PDB entry 5EM8 | X-ray diffraction, 2.80 A resolution | chain A

[Chain A]
Name: Epidermal growth factor receptor
From: Homo sapiens
Notes: EC 2.7.10.1
UniProt: P00533 (EGFR_HUMAN); numbering as in UniProt (aligned over 695-1022)
Sequence (331 residues; row label = number of the first residue in the row):
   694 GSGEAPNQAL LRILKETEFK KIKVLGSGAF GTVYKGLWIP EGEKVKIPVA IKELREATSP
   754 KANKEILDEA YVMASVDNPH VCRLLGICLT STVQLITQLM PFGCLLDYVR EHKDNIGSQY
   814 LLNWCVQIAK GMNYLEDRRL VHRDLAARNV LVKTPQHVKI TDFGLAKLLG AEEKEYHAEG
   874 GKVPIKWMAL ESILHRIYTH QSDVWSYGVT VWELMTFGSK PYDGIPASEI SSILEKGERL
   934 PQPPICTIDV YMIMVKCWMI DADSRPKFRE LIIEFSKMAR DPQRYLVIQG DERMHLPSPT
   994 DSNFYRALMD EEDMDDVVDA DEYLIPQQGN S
Not modelled in the structure: 694-695, 747-749, 865-866, 991-1005, 1019-1024
Construct notes: expression tag (694, 1023-1024)
Residues lining bound ligands: 5Q4 (4-[(2-methoxyphenyl)amino]-N-[4-(4-methylpiperazin-1-yl)phenyl]-2-oxidanylidene-1H-pyridine-3-carboxamide): Leu718, Val726, Ala743, Lys745, Cys775, Thr790, Gln791, Leu792, Met793, Pro794, Phe795, Gly796, Glu804, Arg841, Asn842, Leu844, Thr854, Asp855
UniProt features mapped onto this chain:
  - active site: Asp837 (Proton acceptor)
  - binding site (ATP): Leu718 to Val726, Lys745, Thr790, Gln791, Asp855
  - site: Tyr1016 (Important for interaction with PIK3C2B)
  - modified residue: Ser695 (Phosphoserine), Lys745 (N6-(2-hydroxyisobutyryl)lysine), Tyr869 (Phosphotyrosine), Ser991 (Phosphoserine), Ser995 (Phosphoserine), Tyr998 (Phosphotyrosine), Tyr1016 (Phosphotyrosine)
  - cross-link (Glycyl lysine isopeptide (Lys-Gly)): Lys716 (interchain with G-Cter in ubiquitin), Lys737 (interchain with G-Cter in ubiquitin), Lys754 (interchain with G-Cter in ubiquitin), Lys757 (interchain with G-Cter in ubiquitin), Lys867 (interchain with G-Cter in ubiquitin), Lys929 (interchain with G-Cter in ubiquitin), Lys960 (interchain with G-Cter in ubiquitin), Lys970 (interchain with G-Cter in ubiquitin)
  - natural variant: Glu709 (E709A: Found in a lung cancer sample; E709G: Found in a lung cancer sample; E709K: Found in a lung cancer sample), Gly719 (G719A: Found in a lung cancer sample; G719C: Found in a lung cancer sample; G719D: Found in a lung cancer sample; G719S: Found in a lung cancer sample), Gly724 (G724S: Found in a lung cancer sample), Glu734 (E734K: Found in a lung cancer sample), Glu746 to Ser752 (sequence variant, change not given here; Found in a lung cancer sample), Glu746 to Thr751 (sequence variant, change not given here; Found in a lung cancer sample), Glu746 to Ala750 (deletion: Found in a lung cancer sample), Glu746 (deletion: Found in a lung cancer sample), Leu747 to Thr751 (deletion: Found in a lung cancer sample), Leu747 to Glu749 (deletion: Found in a lung cancer sample), Leu747 (L747F: Found in a lung cancer sample), Arg748 (R748P: Found in a lung cancer sample), 12 further natural variant entries in UniProt
  - mutagenesis: Pro699 (P699A: Reduced phosphorylation), Asn700 (N700A: Abolishes phosphorylation), Leu704 (L704A: Abolishes phosphorylation), Arg705 (R705A: Abolishes phosphorylation), Ile706 (I706A: Abolishes phosphorylation), Lys745 (K745A/M: Abolishes kinase activity), Asp974 (D974A: Strongly reduced phosphorylation), Arg977 (R977A: Reduced phosphorylation), Glu1005 to Asp1006 (Constitutively activated kinase), Tyr1016 (Y1016F: 50% decrease in interaction with PIK3C2B. 65% decrease in interaction with PIK3C2B; when associated with F-1197. Abolishes interaction with PIK3C2B; when associated with F-1197 and F-1092)

[In short]
Ligands of chain A: compound 5Q4. Curated annotation (UniProt) lists active-site residue Asp837, 13
ATP-binding residues and 11 mutagenesis sites.
Chain A is Epidermal growth factor receptor (Homo sapiens); the structure, EGFR kinase domain with pyridone
compound 13:
4-[(2-methoxyphenyl)amino]-N-[4-(4-methylpiperazin-1-yl)phenyl]-2-oxidanylidene-1H-pyridine-3-carboxamide, was
determined by X-ray diffraction, deposited together with 5EM5, 5EM6 and 5EM7.
